7DXP - chains B and C of the 3 polymer chains in the assembly; structure by X-ray diffraction, 2.30 A resolution.

[Chain B]
Molecule: Nucleoprotein
Organism: Influenza A virus (A/Hong Kong/483/1997(H5N1))
Sequence (507 residues; each row starts with the number of its first residue; note: 27 numbers in that range are skipped by the numbering (no residue carries them; nothing is unmodelled there); numbers below 1 keep their minus sign (Met-35 is residue -35)):
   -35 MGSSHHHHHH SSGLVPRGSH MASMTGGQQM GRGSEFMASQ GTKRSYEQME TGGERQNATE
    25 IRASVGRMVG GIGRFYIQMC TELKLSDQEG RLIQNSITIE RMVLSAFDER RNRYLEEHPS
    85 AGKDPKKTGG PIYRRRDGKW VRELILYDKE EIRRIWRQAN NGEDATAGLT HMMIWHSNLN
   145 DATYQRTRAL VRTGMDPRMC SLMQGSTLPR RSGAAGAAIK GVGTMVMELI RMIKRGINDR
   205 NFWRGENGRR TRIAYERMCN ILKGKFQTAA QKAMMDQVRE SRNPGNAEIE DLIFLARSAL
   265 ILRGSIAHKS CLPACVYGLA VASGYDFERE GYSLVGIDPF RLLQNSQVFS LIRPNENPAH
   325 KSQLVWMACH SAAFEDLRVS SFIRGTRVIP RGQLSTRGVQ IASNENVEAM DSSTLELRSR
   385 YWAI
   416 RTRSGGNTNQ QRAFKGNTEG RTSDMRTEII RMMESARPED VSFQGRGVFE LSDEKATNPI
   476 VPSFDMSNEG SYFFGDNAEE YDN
Not modelled in the structure: -35 to 21, 79-84, 416-436, 454-457, 498
From the paper describing this entry:
  - binding site for the 9-nt DNA strand (chain C): Arg65, Ser69, Arg74, Lys87, Asp88, Thr92, Arg175, Ser367
  - contacts within the chain: Asp72-Arg175 (salt bridge), Arg150-Tyr496 (cation-pi contact), Arg355-Asp491 (salt bridge), Arg361-Glu494 (salt bridge), Gln149-Glu495 (backbone contact), Thr151-Glu495 (backbone contact), Tyr148-Tyr496 (pi stacking), Arg152-Asp497 (salt bridge)
  - conformationally variable residues (loop rearrangement, side-chain flip): Asp72, Arg74 to Asp88, Tyr487
  - mutagenesis - R65E, R65E/K87E, R65E/R75E, R65E/R174E, D72K (3-fold), R74E, R74E/K87E, R75E, R75E/K87E, K87E, Y148A/R152A/R156A (>4-fold), R174E: decreased binding to the 9-nt DNA strand (chain C)

[Chain C]
Molecule: 9-nt DNA strand
Sequence (9 nucleotides; each row starts with the number of its first residue):
     1 UUUUUUUUU
Not modelled in the structure: 5-9
Modified positions: OMU (o2'-methyluridine 5'-monophosphate) at position 1, OMU (o2'-methyluridine 5'-monophosphate) at position 2, OMU (o2'-methyluridine 5'-monophosphate) at position 3, OMU (o2'-methyluridine 5'-monophosphate) at position 4, OMU (o2'-methyluridine 5'-monophosphate) at position 5, OMU (o2'-methyluridine 5'-monophosphate) at position 6, OMU (o2'-methyluridine 5'-monophosphate) at position 7, OMU (o2'-methyluridine 5'-monophosphate) at position 8, OMU (o2'-methyluridine 5'-monophosphate) at position 9

[Chain B / chain C interface]
Contacting residue pairs - 20 pairs, chain B then chain C:
  Arg65(B) - OMU_1(C)  hydrogen bond to the base
  Leu68(B) - OMU_1(C)  base contact
  Ser69(B) - OMU_1(C)  base contact
  Ser69(B) - OMU_2(C)  hydrogen bond to the phosphate
  Asp72(B) - OMU_1(C)  base contact
  Arg74(B) - OMU_1(C)  salt bridge to the phosphate
  Lys87(B) - OMU_2(C)  base contact
  Lys87(B) - OMU_3(C)  salt bridge to the phosphate
  Asp88(B) - OMU_2(C)  hydrogen bond to the base
  Lys91(B) - OMU_2(C)  base contact
  Thr92(B) - OMU_2(C)  hydrogen bond to the phosphate
  Gly93(B) - OMU_2(C)  hydrogen bond to the sugar
  Gly94(B) - OMU_2(C)  sugar contact
  Leu108(B) - OMU_2(C)  base contact
  Leu108(B) - OMU_3(C)  sugar contact
  Ile109(B) - OMU_2(C)  base contact
  Leu110(B) - OMU_2(C)  base contact
  Arg175(B) - OMU_1(C)  hydrogen bond to the base
  Ser367(B) - OMU_3(C)  hydrogen bond to the phosphate
  Ser367(B) - OMU_4(C)  phosphate contact
Interface residues without a listed pair, chain B (17 interface residues in all): Lys113

[In short]
The interface between chain B and chain C involves 17 residues on one side and 4 on the other; the contacts
include 7 hydrogen bonds and 2 salt bridges. Polar contacts include Arg65(B)-OMU_1(C), Asp88(B)-OMU_2(C) and
Arg175(B)-OMU_1(C). The paper reports a binding site for the 9-nt DNA strand (chain C) at Arg65(B), Ser69(B)
and Arg74(B) among others; R65E, R65E/K87E and R65E/R75E of chain B, among others, reduce binding to the 9-nt
DNA strand (chain C); 12 substitutions were tested in all.
Chain B is Nucleoprotein (Influenza A virus (A/Hong Kong/483/1997(H5N1))) and chain C is a 9-nt DNA strand;
the structure, Influenza H5N1 nucleoprotein in complex with nucleotides, was determined by X-ray diffraction
(same publication as 7DKG).
